2V0I - chain A; structure by X-ray diffraction, 1.89 A resolution.

Chain A:
Molecule: Bifunctional protein glmu
From: Haemophilus influenzae
Notes: EC 2.-.-.-
UniProtKB: P43889 (GLMU_HAEIN); residue numbers follow UniProt; this construct covers 1-456
Chain sequence (456 residues; each row starts with the number of its first residue):
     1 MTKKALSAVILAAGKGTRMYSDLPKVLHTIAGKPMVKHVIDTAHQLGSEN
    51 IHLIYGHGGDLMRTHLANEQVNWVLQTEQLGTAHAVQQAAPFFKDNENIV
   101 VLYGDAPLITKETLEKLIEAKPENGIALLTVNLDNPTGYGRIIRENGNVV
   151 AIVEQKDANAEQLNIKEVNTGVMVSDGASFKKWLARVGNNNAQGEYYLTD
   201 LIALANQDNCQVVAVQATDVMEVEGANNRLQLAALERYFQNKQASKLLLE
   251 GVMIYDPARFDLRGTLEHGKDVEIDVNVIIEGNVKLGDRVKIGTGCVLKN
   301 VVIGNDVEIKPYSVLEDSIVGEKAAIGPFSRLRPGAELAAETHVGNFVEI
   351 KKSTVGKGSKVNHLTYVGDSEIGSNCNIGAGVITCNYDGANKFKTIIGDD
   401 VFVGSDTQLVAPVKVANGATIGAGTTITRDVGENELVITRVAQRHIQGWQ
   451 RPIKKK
Disordered / not traced: 1-3, 455-456
Ligand contacts: uridine-diphosphate-N-acetylglucosamine (UD1): Leu11, Ala12, Ala13, Gly14, Lys25, Gln76, Gln79, Leu80, Gly81, Thr82, Ala85, Tyr103, Asp105, Gly138, Tyr139, Gly140, Ile152, Glu154, Asn169, Thr170, Gly171, Glu195, Tyr197, Thr199
Curated features (UniProtKB/Swiss-Prot):
  - region: Leu230 to Glu250 (Linker)
  - active site: His363 (Proton acceptor)
  - binding site (UDP-N-acetyl-alpha-D-glucosamine): Leu11 to Gly14, Lys25, Gln76, Gly81, Thr82, Tyr103 to Asp105, Gly140, Glu154, Asn169, Asn227, Arg333, Lys351, Tyr366, Asn377
  - binding site (Mg(2+)): Asp105, Asn227
  - binding site (acetyl-CoA): Ala380, Asn386, Tyr387, Ser405, Ala423, Arg440
  - mutagenesis: Lys25 (K25A: No pyrophosphorylase activity), Gln76 (Q76A: No pyrophosphorylase activity), Tyr103 (Y103A: Reduces the pyrophosphorylase activity), Asp105 (D105A: No pyrophosphorylase activity), Val223 (V223A: Reduces slightly the pyrophosphorylase activity), Glu224 (E224A: Reduces the pyrophosphorylase activity)
What the authors report for this chain:
  - conformationally variable residues (domain motion, side-chain flip): Leu133 to Gly140, Val150 to Lys166, Tyr197
  - binding site for uridine-diphosphate-N-acetylglucosamine: Ala13, Gly14, Gln76, Gly81, Thr82, Asp105, Gly140, Glu154, Asn169 to Gly171, Glu195 to Thr199
  - contacts within the chain: Tyr139-Glu224 (hydrogen bond), Glu154-Tyr197
  - mutagenesis - K25A, Q76A, D105A: abolished catalytic activity
  - mutagenesis - Y103A, V223A, E224A: unchanged catalytic activity
  - catalytic residues: Lys25, Asp105 (proposed by the authors, not directly observed)

Overview:
Ligands of chain A: uridine-diphosphate-N-acetylglucosamine. UniProt lists active-site residue His363, 19
UDP-N-acetyl-alpha-D-glucosamine-binding residues, Mg2+-binding residues Asp105 and Asn227 and 6
acetyl-CoA-binding residues. The paper reports catalytic residues Lys25 and Asp105; K25A, Q76A and D105A
abolish catalytic activity; 6 substitutions were tested in all.
Chain A is Bifunctional protein glmu (Haemophilus influenzae); the structure, Characterization of Substrate
Binding and Catalysis of the Potential Antibacterial Target N-acetylglucosamine-1-phosphate Uridyltransferase
(GlmU), was determined by X-ray diffraction together with 2V0H, 2V0J, 2V0K and 2V0L from the same study.
